Entry 3OAZ (X-ray diffraction, 1.75 A resolution); this record covers chains H and K.

Chain H:
Protein: Fab 2G12, heavy chain
Source organism: Homo sapiens
Notes: fragment: Fab; antibody fragment or engineered binder
Chain sequence (223 residues; row label = number of the first residue in the row; note: 14 numbers in that range are skipped by the numbering (no residue carries them; nothing is unmodelled there); a row labelled like 82A-82C holds insertion residues (82A, then the next letters in order)):
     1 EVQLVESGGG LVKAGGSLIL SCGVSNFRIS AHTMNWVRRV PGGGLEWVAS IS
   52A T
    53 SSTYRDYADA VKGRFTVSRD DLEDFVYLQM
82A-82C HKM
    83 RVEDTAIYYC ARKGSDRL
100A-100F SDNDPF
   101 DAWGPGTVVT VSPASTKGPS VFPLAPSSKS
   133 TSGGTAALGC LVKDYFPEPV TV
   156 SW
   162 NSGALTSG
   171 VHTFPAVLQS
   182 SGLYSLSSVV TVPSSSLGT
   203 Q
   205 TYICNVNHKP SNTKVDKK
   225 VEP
Disulfides: Cys22-Cys92, Cys142-Cys208
Residues lining bound ligands: methyl 7-deoxy-L-glycero-manno-heptoside (2M5; methyl 7-deoxy-L-glycero-alpha-D-manno-heptopyranoside): Ala31, His32, Thr33, Thr52A, Lys95, Gly96, Leu100, Ser100A, Asp100B, Asn100C, Asp100D

Chain K:
Protein: Fab 2G12, light chain
Source organism: Homo sapiens
Notes: antibody fragment or engineered binder
Chain sequence (213 residues; each row starts with the number of its first residue):
     1 AVVMTQSPST LSASVGDTIT ITCRASQSIE TWLAWYQQKP GKAPKLLIYK ASTLKTGVPS
    61 RFSGSGSGTE FTLTISGLQF DDFATYHCQH YAGYSATFGQ GTRVEIKRTV AAPSVFIFPP
   121 SDEQLKSGTA SVVCLLNNFY PREAKVQWKV DNALQSGNSQ ESVTEQDSKD STYSLSSTLT
   181 LSKADYEKHK VYACEVTHQG LSSPVTKSFN RGE
Disulfides: Cys23-Cys88, Cys134-Cys194

How chain H and chain K interact:
Pairs across the interface (42; chain H residue first):
  Phe122(H) - Ser121(K)
  Phe122(H) - Gln124(K)
  Pro123(H) - Ser121(K)
  Leu124(H) - Phe118(K)
  Leu124(H) - Val133(K)  hydrophobic
  Ala125(H) - Phe118(K)
  Lys129(H) - Phe116(K)
  Lys129(H) - Ile117(K)  hydrogen bond (backbone-backbone)
  Lys129(H) - Ser208(K)  hydrogen bond (side chain-backbone)
  Lys129(H) - Phe209(K)
  Ser130(H) - Phe116(K)
  Ser130(H) - Ile117(K)
  Ser130(H) - Phe118(K)
  Thr133(H) - Phe116(K)
  Ser134(H) - Ser114(K)
  Ser134(H) - Phe116(K)
  Thr137(H) - Phe116(K)
  Ala139(H) - Phe116(K)  hydrophobic
  Ala139(H) - Phe118(K)
  Leu140(H) - Phe118(K)  hydrophobic
  Leu143(H) - Ser131(K)
  Lys145(H) - Gln124(K)
  Lys145(H) - Ser131(K)
  His172(H) - Asn137(K)
  His172(H) - Asn138(K)  hydrogen bond
  His172(H) - Asp167(K)
  His172(H) - Ser174(K)  hydrogen bond
  Phe174(H) - Leu135(K)  hydrophobic
  Phe174(H) - Ser162(K)
  Phe174(H) - Thr164(K)
  Phe174(H) - Ser174(K)
  Phe174(H) - Leu175(K)  hydrophobic
  Phe174(H) - Ser176(K)
  Pro175(H) - Ser162(K)  hydrogen bond (backbone-side chain)
  Pro175(H) - Val163(K)
  Val177(H) - Gln160(K)
  Val177(H) - Glu161(K)
  Leu178(H) - Gln160(K)  hydrogen bond (backbone-side chain)
  Gln179(H) - Gln160(K)
  Val190(H) - Leu135(K)  hydrophobic
  Thr192(H) - Asn137(K)
  Lys221(H) - Glu123(K)  salt bridge
Interface residues without a listed pair, chain H (25 interface residues in all): Val121, Ala138, Ser188
Interface residues without a listed pair, chain K (25 interface residues in all): Val115, Thr129

In short:
Chain H and chain K each contribute 25 residues to their interface, with 6 hydrogen bonds and 1 salt bridge.
Polar contacts include Lys221(H)-Glu123(K), Lys129(H)-Ser208(K) and His172(H)-Asn138(K). Bound to chain H:
methyl 7-deoxy-L-glycero-manno-heptoside.
Chain H is Fab 2G12, heavy chain and chain K is Fab 2G12, light chain, both from Homo sapiens; the structure,
A non-self sugar mimic of the HIV glycan shield shows enhanced antigenicity, was determined by X-ray
diffraction together with 3OAY and 3OB0 from the same study.
